PDB entry 3DIN | X-ray diffraction, 4.50 A resolution (low resolution: residue-level contacts below are approximate; hydrogen-bond / salt-bridge calls are withheld) | chains C and E of the 4 polymer chains in the assembly

# Chain C
Protein: Preprotein translocase subunit SecY
From: Thermotoga maritima MSB8
UniProt: Q9X1I9 (Q9X1I9_THEMA); numbering as in UniProt (aligned over 1-431)
Sequence (431 residues; row label = number of the first residue in the row):
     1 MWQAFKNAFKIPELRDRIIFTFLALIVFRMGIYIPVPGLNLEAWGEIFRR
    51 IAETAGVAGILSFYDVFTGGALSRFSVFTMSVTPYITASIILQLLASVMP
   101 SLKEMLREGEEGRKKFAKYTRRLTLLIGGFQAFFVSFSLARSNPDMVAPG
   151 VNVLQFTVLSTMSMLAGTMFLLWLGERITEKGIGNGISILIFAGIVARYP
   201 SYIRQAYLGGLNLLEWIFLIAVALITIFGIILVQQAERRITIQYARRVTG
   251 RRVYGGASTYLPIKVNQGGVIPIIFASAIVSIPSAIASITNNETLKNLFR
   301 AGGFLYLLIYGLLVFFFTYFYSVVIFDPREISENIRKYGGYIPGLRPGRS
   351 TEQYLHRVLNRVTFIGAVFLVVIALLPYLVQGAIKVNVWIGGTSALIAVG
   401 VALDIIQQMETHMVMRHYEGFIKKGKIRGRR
Disordered / not traced: 1-7, 42-61, 424-431

# Chain E
Protein: Preprotein translocase subunit SecG
From: Thermotoga sp
UniProt: B1L914 (B1L914_THESQ); numbering as in UniProt (aligned over 1-76)
Sequence (76 residues; numbered 1 to 76; the number before each row is that of its first residue):
     1 MKTFFLIVHTIISVALIYMVQVQMSKFSELGGAFGSGGLHTVFGRRKGLD
    51 TGGKITLVLSVLFFVSCVVTAFVLTR
Disordered / not traced: 1-8, 74-76

# Interface between chain C and chain E
Residue-residue contacts (36):
  M30(C) with V65(E)
  I34(C) with F64(E)
  P35(C) with C67(E); V68(E); A71(E)
  R113(C) with H40(E)
  K114(C) with A33(E); F34(E); G35(E); S36(E); H40(E)
  K118(C) with L30(E)
  R121(C) with E29(E); L30(E); A33(E); S36(E)
  R122(C) with L30(E)
  L125(C) with K26(E)
  L154(C) with I11(E); I12(E); A15(E)
  M162(C) with A15(E); M19(E)
  S163(C) with F64(E)
  A166(C) with V22(E); F64(E)
  M169(C) with V22(E); S25(E); K26(E)
  L172(C) with E29(E)
  W173(C) with S25(E); S28(E); T56(E); L57(E)
  E176(C) with E29(E); S36(E)
Interface residues without a listed pair, chain C (23 interface residues in all): G109, V158, L159, T161, L165, G167
Interface residues without a listed pair, chain E (27 interface residues in all): Y18, Q21, M24, G32, G53

# Overview
23 residues of chain C face 27 of chain E across their interface.
Chain C is Preprotein translocase subunit SecY (Thermotoga maritima MSB8) and chain E is Preprotein
translocase subunit SecG (Thermotoga sp); the structure, Crystal structure of the protein-translocation
complex formed by the SecY channel and the SecA ATPase, was determined by X-ray diffraction together with 3DL8
from the same study.
